Entry 5DZK (X-ray diffraction, 3.07 A resolution); this record covers chains C and J of the 28 polymer chains in the assembly.

# Chain C
Name: ATP-dependent Clp protease proteolytic subunit 2
Source organism: Mycobacterium tuberculosis (strain CDC 1551 / Oshkosh)
Notes: EC 3.4.21.92
UniProt: P9WPC2 (CLPP2_MYCTO); residue numbers follow UniProt; this construct covers 1-214
Amino-acid sequence (214 residues; numbered 1 to 214; the number before each row is that of its first residue):
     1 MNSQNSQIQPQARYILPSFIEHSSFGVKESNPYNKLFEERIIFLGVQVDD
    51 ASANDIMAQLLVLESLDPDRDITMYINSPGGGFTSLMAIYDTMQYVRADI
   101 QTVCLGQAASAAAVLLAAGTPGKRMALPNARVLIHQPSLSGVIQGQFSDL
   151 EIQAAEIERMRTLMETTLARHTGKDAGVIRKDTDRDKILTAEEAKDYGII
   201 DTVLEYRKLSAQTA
Unresolved in the structure: 1-14, 211-214

# Chain J
Name: ATP-dependent Clp protease proteolytic subunit 1
Source organism: Mycobacterium tuberculosis (strain CDC 1551 / Oshkosh)
Notes: EC 3.4.21.92
UniProt: P9WPC4 (CLPP1_MYCTO); numbering as in UniProt (aligned over 1-200)
Amino-acid sequence (200 residues; numbered 1 to 200; the number before each row is that of its first residue):
     1 MSQVTDMRSNSQGLSLTDSVYERLLSERIIFLGSEVNDEIANRLCAQILL
    51 LAAEDASKDISLYINSPGGSISAGMAIYDTMVLAPCDIATYAMGMAASMG
   101 EFLLAAGTKGKRYALPHARILMHQPLGGVTGSAADIAIQAEQFAVIKKEM
   151 FRLNAEFTGQPIERIEADSDRDRWFTAAEALEYGFVDHIITRAHVNGEAQ
Unresolved in the structure: 1-14, 193-200
What the authors report for this chain:
  - catalytic residues: G69, M99

# How chain C and chain J interact
Pairs across the interface (38):
  Q136(C) - S132(J)
  Q136(C) - A133(J)
  Q136(C) - A134(J)  hydrogen bond (side chain-backbone)
  P137(C) - S132(J)
  P137(C) - A133(J)  hydrogen bond (backbone-backbone)
  S138(C) - G131(J)
  S138(C) - S132(J)
  L139(C) - V129(J)
  L139(C) - T130(J)  hydrogen bond (backbone-side chain)
  L139(C) - G131(J)  hydrogen bond (backbone-backbone)
  G141(C) - T130(J)  hydrogen bond (backbone-side chain)
  V142(C) - V129(J)
  V142(C) - T130(J)
  I143(C) - G128(J)
  I143(C) - V129(J)  hydrogen bond (backbone-backbone)
  Q144(C) - G127(J)
  G145(C) - L126(J)
  G145(C) - G127(J)  hydrogen bond (backbone-backbone)
  Q146(C) - Q124(J)
  Q146(C) - P125(J)
  Q146(C) - L126(J)
  Q146(C) - D170(J)  hydrogen bond (side chain-backbone)
  Q146(C) - R171(J)
  F147(C) - Q124(J)  hydrogen bond (backbone-side chain)
  F147(C) - P125(J)  hydrogen bond (backbone-backbone)
  F147(C) - L126(J)
  F147(C) - F143(J)  hydrophobic
  S148(C) - Q124(J)  hydrogen bond
  S148(C) - K147(J)  hydrogen bond
  S148(C) - D170(J)
  L150(C) - G127(J)
  L150(C) - G128(J)
  L150(C) - F143(J)  hydrophobic
  E151(C) - K147(J)  salt bridge
  A154(C) - A140(J)  hydrophobic
  I157(C) - A133(J)  hydrophobic
  R161(C) - A133(J)
  R161(C) - A134(J)
Also at the interface, not in a pair above, chain J (18 interface residues in all): I136, I146

# Overview
Chain C and chain J form an interface of 17 and 18 residues respectively; the contacts include 12 hydrogen
bonds and 1 salt bridge. Polar pairs include E151(C)-K147(J), Q136(C)-A134(J) and L139(C)-T130(J). The paper
reports catalytic residues G69(J) and M99(J).
Chain C is ATP-dependent Clp protease proteolytic subunit 2 and chain J is ATP-dependent Clp protease
proteolytic subunit 1, both from Mycobacterium tuberculosis (strain CDC 1551 / Oshkosh); the structure,
Crystal structure of the active form of the proteolytic complex clpP1 and clpP2, was determined by X-ray
diffraction (same publication as 5E0S).
